8SU3 - chain A; structure by X-ray diffraction, 1.29 A resolution.

== Chain A ==
Protein: Epi-isozizaene synthase
Source organism: Streptomyces coelicolor A3(2)
Notes: EC 4.2.3.37
UniProtKB: Q9K499 (CYC1_STRCO); residues 2-361 here = UniProt positions 2-361
Chain sequence (382 residues; row label = number of the first residue in the row; numbers below 1 keep their minus sign (Met-20 is residue -20)):
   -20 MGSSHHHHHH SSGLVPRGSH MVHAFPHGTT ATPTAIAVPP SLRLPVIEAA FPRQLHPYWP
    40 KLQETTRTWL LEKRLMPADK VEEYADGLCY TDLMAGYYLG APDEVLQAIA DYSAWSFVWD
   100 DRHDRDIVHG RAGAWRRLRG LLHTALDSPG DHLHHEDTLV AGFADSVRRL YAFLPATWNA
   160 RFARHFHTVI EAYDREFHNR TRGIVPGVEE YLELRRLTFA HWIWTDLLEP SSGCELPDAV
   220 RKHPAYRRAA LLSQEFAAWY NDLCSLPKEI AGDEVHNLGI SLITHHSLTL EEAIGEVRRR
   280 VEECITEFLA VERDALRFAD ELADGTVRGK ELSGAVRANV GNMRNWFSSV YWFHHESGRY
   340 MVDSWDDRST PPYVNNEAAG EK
Disordered / not traced: -20 to 15, 356-361
Differences from the reference sequence: initiating methionine (-20); expression tag (-19 to 1); engineered mutation Ser95 (Phe in Q9K499)
Curated features (UniProtKB/Swiss-Prot):
  - motif: Asp99 to Asp103 (DDXXD motif)
  - binding site (Mg(2+)): Asp99, Asp103, Asn240, Ser244, Glu248

== Summary ==
Curated annotation (UniProt) lists 5 Mg2+-binding residues.
Chain A is Epi-isozizaene synthase (Streptomyces coelicolor A3(2)); the structure, F95S epi-Isozizaene
Synthase: complex with 3 Mg2+, inorganic pyrophosphate, and benzyl triethyl ammonium cation, was determined by
X-ray diffraction together with 8SU0, 8SU1, 8SU2, 8SU4 and 8SU5 from the same study.
